PDB entry 1FN7 | X-ray diffraction, 2.60 A resolution | chains D and A of the 3 polymer chains in the assembly

[Chain D]
Molecule: 15-nt DNA strand
Sequence (15 nucleotides; numbered 16 to 30; the number before each row is that of its first residue):
    16 GCGTCCAXGTCTACC
Modified / non-standard residues: 3DR (1',2'-dideoxyribofuranose-5'-phosphate) at position 23

[Chain A]
Name: 8-oxoguanine DNA glycosylase 1
Source organism: Homo sapiens
Notes: EC 3.2.2.-
UniProt: O15527 (OGG1_HUMAN); aligned to UniProt positions 12-328 over residues 9-325 (the alignment contains insertions or deletions, so no single offset holds)
Chain sequence (317 residues; row label = number of the first residue in the row):
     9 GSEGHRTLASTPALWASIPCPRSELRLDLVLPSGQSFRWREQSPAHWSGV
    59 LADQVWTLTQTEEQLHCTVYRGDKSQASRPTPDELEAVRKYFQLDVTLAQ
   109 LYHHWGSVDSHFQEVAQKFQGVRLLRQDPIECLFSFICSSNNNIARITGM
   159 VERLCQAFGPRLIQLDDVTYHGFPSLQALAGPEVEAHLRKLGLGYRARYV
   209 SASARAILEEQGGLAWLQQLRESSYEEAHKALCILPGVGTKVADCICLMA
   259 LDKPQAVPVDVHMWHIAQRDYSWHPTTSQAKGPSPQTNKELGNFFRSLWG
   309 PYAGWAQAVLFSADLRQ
Unresolved in the structure: 80-82
Sequence notes: conflict Gly9 (Arg in O15527), Ser10 (Arg in O15527), Glu11 (Met in O15527)

[Chain D / chain A interface]
Pairs across the interface - 27 pairs, chain D then chain A:
  DA22(D) with Asn149(A), hydrogen bond to the base; Asn150(A), sugar contact; Asn151(A), hydrogen bond to the base
  3DR_23(D) with Ser147(A), sugar contact; Asn150(A), sugar contact; Asn151(A), phosphate contact; Ile152(A), hydrogen bond to the phosphate; Ile155(A), sugar contact; Lys249(A), sugar contact
  DG24(D) with Ser148(A), sugar contact; Asn149(A), hydrogen bond to the sugar; Asn150(A), hydrogen bond to the phosphate; Tyr203(A), hydrogen bond to the base; Lys249(A), phosphate contact; Val250(A), phosphate contact; Asp268(A), phosphate contact
  DT25(D) with Gly245(A), phosphate contact; Val246(A), hydrogen bond to the phosphate; Gly247(A), hydrogen bond to the phosphate; Thr248(A), hydrogen bond to the phosphate; Lys249(A), hydrogen bond to the phosphate; Val250(A), hydrogen bond to the phosphate
  DC26(D) with Tyr207(A), sugar contact; Leu243(A), phosphate contact; Pro244(A), phosphate contact; Gly245(A), hydrogen bond to the phosphate; Val246(A), hydrogen bond to the phosphate
Other interface residues (no listed pair), chain A (20 interface residues in all): Ala251, Val269

[In short]
Chain D and chain A form an interface of 5 and 20 residues respectively, with 13 hydrogen bonds. Polar pairs
include DA22(D)-Asn149(A), DA22(D)-Asn151(A) and DG24(D)-Tyr203(A).
Chain D is a 15-nt DNA strand and chain A is 8-oxoguanine DNA glycosylase 1 (Homo sapiens); the structure,
Coupling of damage recognition and catalysis by a human base-excision DNA repair protein, was determined by
X-ray diffraction.
